7K63 - chains I and U of the 13 polymer chains in the assembly; structure by electron microscopy, 3.03 A resolution.

[Chain I]
Molecule: 197-nt DNA strand
Organism: Homo sapiens
Sequence (197 nucleotides; numbered 1 to 197; the number before each row is that of its first residue):
     1 GGGCTGGACCCTATACGCGGCCGCCCTGGAGAATCCCGGTGCCGAGGCCG
    51 CTCAATTGGTCGTAGACAGCTCTAGCACCGCTTAAACGCACGTACGCGCT
   101 GTCCCCCGCGTTTTAACCGCCAAGGGGATTACTCCCTAGTCTCCAGGCAC
   151 GTGTCAGATATATACATCCTGTGCATGTATTGAACAGCGACCACCCC

[Chain U]
Name: gH1.10-ncH1.4
Organism: Homo sapiens
Amino-acid sequence (221 residues; each row starts with the number of its first residue):
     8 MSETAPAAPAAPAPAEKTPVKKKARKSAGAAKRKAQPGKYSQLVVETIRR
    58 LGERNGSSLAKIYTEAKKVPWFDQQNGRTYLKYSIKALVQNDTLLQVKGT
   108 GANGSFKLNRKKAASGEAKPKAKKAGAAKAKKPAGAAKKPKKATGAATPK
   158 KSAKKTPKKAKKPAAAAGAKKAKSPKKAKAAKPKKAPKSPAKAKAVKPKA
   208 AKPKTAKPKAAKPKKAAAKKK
Unresolved in the structure: 8-42, 119-228

[How chain I and chain U interact]
Contacting residue pairs - 22 pairs, chain I then chain U:
  DG23(I) - Arg61(U)  salt bridge to the phosphate
  DT100(I) - Lys105(U)  salt bridge to the phosphate
  DT100(I) - Gly111(U)  phosphate contact
  DG101(I) - Ser65(U)  sugar contact
  DG101(I) - Lys105(U)  phosphate contact
  DG101(I) - Gly111(U)  sugar contact
  DG101(I) - Ser112(U)  hydrogen bond to the phosphate
  DT102(I) - Lys68(U)  phosphate contact
  DT176(I) - Tyr87(U)  sugar contact
  DG177(I) - Tyr47(U)  sugar contact
  DG177(I) - Tyr87(U)  sugar contact
  DT178(I) - Gly45(U)  phosphate contact
  DT178(I) - Lys46(U)  phosphate contact
  DT178(I) - Tyr47(U)  hydrogen bond to the phosphate
  DT178(I) - Ser48(U)  hydrogen bond to the phosphate
  DT178(I) - Ala94(U)  phosphate contact
  DA179(I) - Gln43(U)  phosphate contact
  DA179(I) - Ser48(U)  phosphate contact
  DA179(I) - Ala94(U)  phosphate contact
  DA179(I) - Asn98(U)  phosphate contact
  DT180(I) - Gln43(U)  base contact
  DT181(I) - Gln43(U)  hydrogen bond to the base
Interface residues without a listed pair, chain I (12 interface residues in all): DC22, DG98
Interface residues without a listed pair, chain U (17 interface residues in all): Ala67, Leu95, Asn110

[Overview]
The interface between chain I and chain U involves 12 residues on one side and 17 on the other, with 4
hydrogen bonds and 2 salt bridges. Among the polar pairs are DT181(I)-Gln43(U), DG101(I)-Ser112(U) and
DT178(I)-Tyr47(U).
Here chain I is a 197-nt DNA strand and chain U is gH1.10-ncH1.4, both from Homo sapiens. Entry 7K63 (Cryo-EM
structure of a chromatosome containing chimeric linker histone gH1.10-ncH1.4) was determined by electron
microscopy together with 7K5X, 7K5Y, 7K60 and 7K61 from the same study.
